5ZGB - chains C and D of the 17 polymer chains in the assembly; structure by electron microscopy, 3.63 A resolution.

[Chain C]
Molecule: PsaC
Organism: Cyanidioschyzon merolae (strain 10D)
Notes: EC 1.97.1.12
UniProtKB: Q85G47 (PSAC_CYAM1); residue numbers follow UniProt; this construct covers 1-81
Amino-acid sequence (81 residues; each row starts with the number of its first residue):
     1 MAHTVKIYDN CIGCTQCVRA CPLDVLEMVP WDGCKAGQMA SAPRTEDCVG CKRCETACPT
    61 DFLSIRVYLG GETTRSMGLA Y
Disordered / not traced: 1
UniProt features mapped onto this chain:
  - binding site ([4Fe-4S] cluster): C11, C14, C17, C21, C48, C51, C54, C58
Ion coordination: 4Fe-4S cluster Fe near C51 (its only coordinating residue here)
Ligand contacts:
  - 4Fe-4S cluster (SF4), molecule 1: V5, C21, P22, L23, V25, L26, C48, V49, G50, C51, K52, R53, C54, V67
  - 4Fe-4S cluster (SF4), molecule 2: C11, I12, G13, C14, T15, Q16, C17, M28, A57, C58, P59, T60, S64, I65

[Chain D]
Molecule: PsaD
Organism: Cyanidioschyzon merolae (strain 10D)
UniProtKB: Q85FY0 (Q85FY0_CYAM1); residue numbers follow UniProt; this construct covers 1-139
Amino-acid sequence (139 residues; each row starts with the number of its first residue):
     1 MLNLKMPSPS FLGSTGGWLR CAETEEKYAM TWSSDQQHIF EMPTGGAAVM NSGDNLLYLA
    61 RKEQALALAT QLRTQFKIQD YKIYRIFPSG EVQYLHPKDG VLPYQVNKGR EQVGRVKSTI
   121 GKNVNPAQVK FTSKATYDR
Disordered / not traced: 1-20
Glycans and other covalent adducts: covalent link D99-V101

[How chain C and chain D interact]
Residue-residue contacts (59; chain C residue first):
  T4(C) - Y137(D)
  K6(C) - G114(D)
  K6(C) - Y137(D)  hydrogen bond
  I7(C) - G114(D)  hydrogen bond (backbone-backbone)
  I7(C) - R115(D)
  Y8(C) - V116(D)  hydrophobic
  Y8(C) - S118(D)
  Y8(C) - T119(D)
  Y8(C) - I120(D)  hydrophobic
  Y8(C) - N123(D)
  Y8(C) - Y137(D)
  D9(C) - R115(D)  salt bridge
  D9(C) - V116(D)
  D9(C) - K117(D)
  D9(C) - S118(D)
  N10(C) - T119(D)
  T15(C) - Y104(D)
  V18(C) - P103(D)
  V18(C) - Y104(D)
  R19(C) - Y104(D)
  P22(C) - L66(D)
  L23(C) - K62(D)  hydrogen bond (backbone-side chain)
  L23(C) - E63(D)
  L23(C) - L66(D)
  D24(C) - H96(D)  salt bridge
  D24(C) - P103(D)
  E27(C) - P103(D)
  E27(C) - R110(D)
  M28(C) - P103(D)  hydrogen bond (backbone-backbone)
  M28(C) - Y104(D)
  M28(C) - V106(D)  hydrophobic
  M28(C) - R110(D)  hydrogen bond (backbone-side chain)
  V29(C) - R110(D)
  V29(C) - Q112(D)
  P30(C) - V106(D)
  P30(C) - N107(D)
  P30(C) - K108(D)
  Q38(C) - V106(D)
  M39(C) - Q112(D)
  M39(C) - R115(D)
  A40(C) - Q112(D)  hydrogen bond (backbone-side chain)
  S41(C) - Q112(D)
  S41(C) - V113(D)  hydrogen bond (side chain-backbone)
  A42(C) - V113(D)  hydrogen bond (backbone-backbone)
  P43(C) - V113(D)  hydrophobic
  R44(C) - K98(D)
  D47(C) - K62(D)  salt bridge
  D47(C) - R85(D)  salt bridge
  D47(C) - L95(D)
  V49(C) - R61(D)
  F62(C) - I120(D)
  L63(C) - I120(D)
  Y68(C) - N123(D)
  Y68(C) - Y137(D)  hydrophobic
  R75(C) - Y28(D)
  R75(C) - R85(D)
  G78(C) - R61(D)  hydrogen bond (backbone-side chain)
  A80(C) - A60(D)
  Y81(C) - E25(D)
Interface residues without a listed pair, chain C (39 interface residues in all): V5, L26, W31, E46, R53, T74, L79
Interface residues without a listed pair, chain D (32 interface residues in all): C21, E26, P97, E111

[Summary]
The interface between chain C and chain D involves 39 residues on one side and 32 on the other, with 9
hydrogen bonds and 4 salt bridges. Polar pairs include D9(C)-R115(D), D24(C)-H96(D) and D47(C)-K62(D). Ligands
of chain C: 4Fe-4S cluster.
Here chain C is PsaC and chain D is PsaD, both from Cyanidioschyzon merolae (strain 10D). Entry 5ZGB (Cryo-EM
structure of the red algal PSI-LHCR) was determined by electron microscopy (same publication as 5ZGH).
